PDB entry 7OF1 | electron microscopy, 3.10 A resolution | chains 1 and L of the 42 polymer chains in the assembly

Chain 1:
Molecule: 25S rRNA
Source organism: Saccharomyces cerevisiae (strain ATCC 204508 / S288c)
Sequence (3396 nucleotides; numbered 1 to 3396 plus 69 insertion-coded residues; 69 numbers in that range are skipped by the numbering (no residue carries them; nothing is unmodelled there); the number before each row is that of its first residue; a row labelled like 2247A-2247Z holds insertion residues (2247A, then the next letters in order)):
     1 GUUUGACCUCAAAUCAGGUAGGAGUACCCGCUGAACUUAAGCAUAUCAAU
    51 AAGCGGAGGAAAAGAAACCAACCGGGAUUGCCUUAGUAACGGCGAGUGAA
   101 GCGGCAAAAGCUCAAAUUUGAAAUCUGGUACCUUCGGUGCCCGAGUUGUA
   151 AUUUGGAGAGGGCAACUUUGGGGCCGUUCCUUGUCUAUGUUCCUUGGAAC
   201 AGGACGUCAUAGAGGGUGAGAAUCCCGUGUGGCGAGGAGUGCGGUUCUUU
   251 GUAAAGUGCCUUCGAAGAGUCGAGUUGUUUGGGAAUGCAGCUCUAAGUGG
   301 GUGGUAAAUUCCAUCUAAAGCUAAAUAUUGGCGAGAGACCGAUAGCGAAC
   351 AAGUACAGUGAUGGAAAGAUGAAAAGAACUUUGAAAAGAGAGUGAAAAAG
   401 UACGUGAAAUUGUUGAAAGGGAAGGGCAUUUGAUCAGACAUGGUGUUUUG
   451 UGCCCUCUGCUCCUUGUGGGUAGGGGAAUCUCGCAUUUCACUGGGCCAGC
   501 AUCAGUUUUGGUGGCAGGAUAAAUCCAUAGGAAUGUAGCUUGCCUCGGUA
   551 AGUAUUAUAGCCUGUGGGAAUACUGCCAGCUGGGACUGAGGACUGCGACG
   601 UAAGUCAAGGAUGCUGGCAUAAUGGUUAUAUGCCGCCCGUCUUGAAACAC
   651 GGACCAAGGAGUCUAACGUCUAUGCGAGUGUUUGGGUGUAAAACCCAUAC
   701 GCGUAAUGAAAGUGAACGUAGGUUGGGGCCUCGCAAGAGGUGCACAAUCG
   751 ACCGAUCCUGAUGUCUUCGGAUGGAUUUGAGUAAGAGCAUAGCUGUUGGG
   801 ACCCGAAAGAUGGUGAACUAUGCCUGAAUAGGGUGAAGCCAGAGGAAACU
   851 CUGGUGGAGGCUCGUAGCGGUUCUGACGUGCAAAUCGAUCGUCGAAUUUG
   901 GGUAUAGGGGCGAAAGACUAAUCGAACCAUCUAGUAGCUGGUUCCUGCCG
   951 AAGUUUCCCUCAGGAUAGCAGAAGCUCGUAUCAGUUUUAUGAGGUAAAGC
  1001 GAAUGAUUAGAGGUUCCGGGGUCGAAAUGACCUUGACCUAUUCUCAAACU
  1051 UUAAAUAUGUAAGAAGUCCUUGUUACUUAAUUGAACGUGGACAUUUGAAU
  1101 GAAGAGCUUUUAGUGGGCCAUUUUUGGUAAGCAGAACUGGCGAUGCGGGA
  1151 UGAACCGAACGUAGAGUUAAGGUGCCGGAAUACACGCUCAUCAGACACCA
  1201 CAAAAGGUGUUAGUUCAUCUAGACAGCCGGACGGUGGCCAUGGAAGUCGG
  1251 AAUCCGCUAAGGAGUGUGUAACAACUCACCGGCCGAAUGAACUAGCCCUG
  1301 AAAAUGGAUGGCGCUCAAGCGUGUUACCUAUACUCUACCGUCAGGGUUGA
  1351 UAUGAUGCCCUGACGAGUAGGCAGGCGUGGAGGUCAGUGACGAAGCCUAG
  1401 ACCGUAAGGUCGGGUCGAACGGCCUCUAGUGCAGAUCUUGGUGGUAGUAG
  1451 CAAAUAUUCAAAUGAGAACUUUGAAGACUGAAGUGGGGAAAGGUUCCACG
  1501 UCAACAGCAGUUGGACGUGGGUUAGUCGAUCCUAAGAGAUGGGGAAGCUC
  1551 CGUUUCAAAGGCCUGAUUUUAUGCAGGCCACCAUCGAAAGGGAAUCCGGU
  1601 UAAGAUUCCGGAACCUGGAUAUGGAUUCUUCACGGUAACGUAACUGAAUG
  1651 UGGAGACGUCGGCGCGAGCCCUGGGAGGAGUUAUCUUUUCUUCUUAACAG
  1701 CUUAUCACCCCGGAAUUGGUUUAUCCGGAGAUGGGGUCUUAUGGCUGGAA
  1751 GAGGCCAGCACCUUUGCUGGCUCCGGUGCGCUUGUGACGGCCCGUGAAAA
  1801 UCCACAGGAAGGAAUAGUUUUCAUGCCAGGUCGUACUGAUAACCGCAGCA
  1851 GGUCUCCAAGGUGAACAGCCUCUAGUUGAUAGAAUAAUGUAGAUAAGGGA
  1901 AGUCGGCAAAAUAGAUCCGUAACUUCGGGAUAAGGAUUGGCUCUAAGGGU
  1951 CGGGUAGUGAGGGCCUUGGUCAGACGCAGCGGGCGUGCUUGUGGACUGCU
  2001 UGGUGGGGCUUGCUCUGCUAGGCGGACUACUUGCGUGCCUUGUUGUAGAC
  2051 GGCCUUGGUAGGUCUCUUGUAGACCGUCGCUUGCUACAAUUAACGAUCAA
  2101 CUUAGAACUGGUACGGACAAGGGGAAUCUGACUGUCUAAUUAAAACAUAG
  2151 CAUUGCGAUGGUCAGAAAGUGAUGUUGACGCAAUGUGAUUUCUGCCCAGU
  2201 GCUCUGAAUGUCAAAGUGAAGAAAUUCAACCAAGCGCGGGUAAACGG
2247A-2247Z CGGGAGUAACUAUGACUCUCUUAAGG
2248A-2248Z UAGCCAAAUGCCUCGUCAUCUAAUUA
2249A-2249Q GUGACGCGCAUGAAUGG
  2313 A
  2318 UUAACGAGAUUCCCACUGUCCCUAUCUACUAUCUAGCGAAACCACAGCCA
  2368 AGGGAACGGGCUUGGCAGAAUCAGCGGGGAAAGAAGACCCUGUUGAGCUU
  2418 GACUCUAGUUUGACAUUGUGAAGAGACAUAGAGGGUGUAGAAUAAGUGGG
  2468 AGCUUCGGCGCCAGUGAAAUACCACUACCUUUAUAGUUUCUUUACUUAUU
  2518 CAAUGAAGCGGAGCUGGAAUUCAUUUUCCACGUUCUAGCAUUCAAGGUCC
  2568 CAUUCGGGGCUGAUCCGGGUUGAAGACAUUGUCAGGUGGGGAGUUUGGCU
  2618 GGGGCGGCACAUCUGUUAAACGAUAACGCAGAUGUCCUAAGGGGGGCUCA
  2668 UGGAGAACAGAAAUCUCCAGUAGAACAAAAGGGUAAAAGCCCCCUUGAUU
  2718 UUGAUUUUCAGUGUGAAUACAAACCAUGAAAGUGUGGCCUAUCGAUCCUU
  2768 UAGUCCCUCGGAAUUUGAGGCUAGAGGUGCCAGAAAAGUUACCACAGGGA
  2818 UAACUGGCUUGUGGCAGUCAAGCGUUCAUAGCGACAUUGCUUUUUGAUUC
  2868 UUCGAUGUCGGCUCUUCCUAUCAUACCGAAGCAGAAUUCGGUAAGCGUUG
  2918 GAUUGUUCACCCACUAAUAGGGAACGUGAGCUGGGUUUAGACCGUCGUGA
  2968 GACAGGUUAGUUUUACCCUACUGAUGAAUGUUACCGCAAUAGUAAUUGAA
  3018 CUUAGUACGAGAGGAACAGUUCAUUCGGAUAAUUGGUUUUUGCGGCUGUC
  3068 UGAUCAGGCAUUGCCGCGAAGCUACCAUCCGCUGGAUUAUGGCUGAACGC
  3118 CUCUAAGUCAGAAUCCAUGCUAGAACGCGGUGAUUUCUUUGCUCCACACA
  3168 AUAUAGAUGGAUACGAAUAAGGCGUCCUUGUGGCGUCGCUGAACCAUAGC
  3218 AGGCUAGCAACGGUGCACUUGGCGGAAAGGCCUUGGGUGCUUGCUGGCGA
  3268 AUUGCAAUGUCAUUUUGCGUGGGGAUAAAUCAUUUGUAUACGACUUAGAU
  3318 GUACAACGGGGUAUUGUAAGCAGUAGAGUAGCCUUGUUGUUACGAUCUGC
  3368 UGAGAUUAAGCCUUUGUUGUCUGAUUUGU
Disordered / not traced: 1-2, 441-493, 962, 994-1051, 1074-1076, 1130-1132, 1350-1353, 1567-1571, 1954-2092, 2112, 2204-2209, 2247A-2247Z, 2248A-2248Z, 2249A-2249Q, 2318, 2402-2405, 2408-2410, 2447-2502, 2537-2544, 2597, 2614-2767, 2794-2799, 2816-2818, 2821-2823, 2841-2849, 2859-2871, 2979-2981, 3351

Chain L:
Molecule: 60S ribosomal protein L13-A
Source organism: Saccharomyces cerevisiae (strain ATCC 204508 / S288c)
UniProtKB: Q12690 (RL13A_YEAST); residues 1-199 here = UniProt positions 1-199
Chain sequence (199 residues; each row starts with the number of its first residue):
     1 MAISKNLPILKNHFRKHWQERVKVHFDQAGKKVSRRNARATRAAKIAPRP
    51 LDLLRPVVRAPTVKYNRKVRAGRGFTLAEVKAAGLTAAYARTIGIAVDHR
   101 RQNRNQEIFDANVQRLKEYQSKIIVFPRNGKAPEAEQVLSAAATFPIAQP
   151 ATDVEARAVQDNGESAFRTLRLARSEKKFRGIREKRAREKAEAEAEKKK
Disordered / not traced: 1-10, 189-199
Curated features (UniProtKB/Swiss-Prot):
  - modified residue (Phosphothreonine): Thr144, Thr152

Interface between chain 1 and chain L:
Residue-residue contacts (132):
  U38(1) - Arg15(L)  hydrogen bond to the sugar
  U46(1) - Arg15(L)  hydrogen bond to the sugar
  C47(1) - Arg15(L)  sugar contact
  C47(1) - Lys16(L)  salt bridge to the phosphate
  A48(1) - His17(L)  salt bridge to the phosphate
  A49(1) - Lys16(L)  salt bridge to the phosphate
  A65(1) - Arg73(L)  base contact
  A65(1) - Arg100(L)  hydrogen bond to the sugar
  A66(1) - Arg100(L)  salt bridge to the phosphate
  C72(1) - Ala60(L)  sugar contact
  C72(1) - Pro61(L)  base contact
  C72(1) - Val63(L)  sugar contact
  C72(1) - Asn66(L)  phosphate contact
  C73(1) - Arg59(L)  hydrogen bond to the base
  C73(1) - Asn66(L)  base contact
  G74(1) - Arg59(L)  hydrogen bond to the sugar
  G74(1) - Ala60(L)  sugar contact
  G74(1) - Pro61(L)  sugar contact
  G74(1) - Arg104(L)  phosphate contact
  G74(1) - Asn105(L)  phosphate contact
  G75(1) - Val58(L)  phosphate contact
  G75(1) - Arg59(L)  hydrogen bond to the phosphate
  G75(1) - Pro61(L)  sugar contact
  G75(1) - Arg70(L)  hydrogen bond to the phosphate
  G75(1) - Arg101(L)  salt bridge to the phosphate
  G76(1) - Val58(L)  phosphate contact
  G76(1) - Arg70(L)  salt bridge to the phosphate
  G76(1) - Ala71(L)  phosphate contact
  G76(1) - Gly72(L)  phosphate contact
  G76(1) - Arg73(L)  sugar contact
  G76(1) - Asp98(L)  hydrogen bond to the sugar
  G76(1) - Arg100(L)  hydrogen bond to the sugar
  G76(1) - Arg101(L)  base contact
  G76(1) - Gln102(L)  base contact
  A77(1) - Arg73(L)  salt bridge to the phosphate
  A77(1) - Arg100(L)  hydrogen bond to the sugar
  G86(1) - Lys11(L)  sugar contact
  G86(1) - His13(L)  base contact
  U87(1) - Lys11(L)  salt bridge to the phosphate
  G96(1) - Arg15(L)  hydrogen bond to the phosphate
  U97(1) - Lys11(L)  hydrogen bond to the base
  U97(1) - Asn12(L)  phosphate contact
  U97(1) - His13(L)  salt bridge to the phosphate
  U97(1) - Phe14(L)  phosphate contact
  U97(1) - Arg15(L)  phosphate contact
  U97(1) - Lys16(L)  phosphate contact
  G98(1) - Lys11(L)  hydrogen bond to the base
  G98(1) - His13(L)  hydrogen bond to the base
  G98(1) - Lys16(L)  salt bridge to the phosphate
  C102(1) - Pro61(L)  sugar contact
  C102(1) - Thr62(L)  hydrogen bond to the sugar
  C102(1) - Tyr65(L)  sugar contact
  G103(1) - Ala60(L)  phosphate contact
  G103(1) - Tyr65(L)  sugar contact
  G103(1) - Arg70(L)  salt bridge to the phosphate
  G104(1) - Arg70(L)  salt bridge to the phosphate
  A106(1) - Arg35(L)  sugar contact
  A106(1) - Arg39(L)  phosphate contact
  A107(1) - Arg39(L)  salt bridge to the phosphate
  A108(1) - Arg42(L)  salt bridge to the phosphate
  A108(1) - Arg55(L)  base contact
  A108(1) - Arg73(L)  base contact
  A109(1) - Leu53(L)  phosphate contact
  G110(1) - Arg73(L)  salt bridge to the phosphate
  G110(1) - Arg91(L)  salt bridge to the phosphate
  C111(1) - Arg91(L)  salt bridge to the phosphate
  G156(1) - Leu77(L)  phosphate contact
  G156(1) - Arg91(L)  base contact
  G156(1) - His99(L)  stacking on the base
  A157(1) - Leu77(L)  phosphate contact
  U168(1) - Arg128(L)  hydrogen bond to the sugar
  U169(1) - Arg128(L)  sugar contact
  U169(1) - Asn129(L)  phosphate contact
  G244(1) - Lys131(L)  phosphate contact
  G258(1) - Lys81(L)  salt bridge to the phosphate
  U314(1) - Arg104(L)  salt bridge to the phosphate
  C315(1) - Gln102(L)  hydrogen bond to the phosphate
  U326(1) - Lys31(L)  phosphate contact
  A327(1) - Lys23(L)  salt bridge to the phosphate
  A327(1) - Lys31(L)  salt bridge to the phosphate
  A665(1) - Asn12(L)  hydrogen bond to the base
  A665(1) - Phe14(L)  sugar contact
  A666(1) - Asn12(L)  hydrogen bond to the sugar
  U682(1) - Gln28(L)  phosphate contact
  U683(1) - Gln28(L)  hydrogen bond to the phosphate
  G684(1) - Gln28(L)  hydrogen bond to the phosphate
  G684(1) - Arg35(L)  salt bridge to the phosphate
  G685(1) - Lys32(L)  phosphate contact
  G685(1) - Arg35(L)  salt bridge to the phosphate
  G685(1) - Arg39(L)  salt bridge to the phosphate
  G686(1) - Lys32(L)  hydrogen bond to the base
  G686(1) - Arg36(L)  salt bridge to the phosphate
  G686(1) - Arg39(L)  salt bridge to the phosphate
  U687(1) - Lys32(L)  base contact
  U687(1) - Arg36(L)  salt bridge to the phosphate
  G688(1) - Arg36(L)  base contact
  A691(1) - Phe26(L)  base contact
  A691(1) - Ala29(L)  sugar contact
  A699(1) - Tyr65(L)  phosphate contact
  A699(1) - Lys68(L)  salt bridge to the phosphate
  C700(1) - Lys64(L)  phosphate contact
  C700(1) - Tyr65(L)  hydrogen bond to the phosphate
  G712(1) - Arg171(L)  hydrogen bond to the phosphate
  G712(1) - Arg174(L)  salt bridge to the phosphate
  U713(1) - Arg171(L)  salt bridge to the phosphate
  U713(1) - Arg174(L)  salt bridge to the phosphate
  G714(1) - Phe167(L)  phosphate contact
  C768(1) - Ser175(L)  hydrogen bond to the sugar
  C768(1) - Phe179(L)  phosphate contact
  C768(1) - Arg183(L)  sugar contact
  C768(1) - Arg186(L)  salt bridge to the phosphate
  G769(1) - Arg168(L)  sugar contact
  G769(1) - Ser175(L)  hydrogen bond to the phosphate
  G770(1) - Arg171(L)  salt bridge to the phosphate
  U797(1) - Asn12(L)  base contact
  G798(1) - Phe14(L)  hydrogen bond to the sugar
  G798(1) - Arg15(L)  hydrogen bond to the sugar
  G798(1) - Trp18(L)  base contact
  G799(1) - Phe14(L)  sugar contact
  G799(1) - Trp18(L)  hydrogen bond to the sugar
  G799(1) - Gln19(L)  hydrogen bond to the sugar
  G800(1) - Gln19(L)  hydrogen bond to the phosphate
  A801(1) - Gln19(L)  base contact
  U932(1) - His17(L)  phosphate contact
  C2774(1) - Lys178(L)  salt bridge to the phosphate
  U2775(1) - Lys178(L)  salt bridge to the phosphate
  A2780(1) - Lys177(L)  salt bridge to the phosphate
  A2780(1) - Gly181(L)  phosphate contact
  U2781(1) - Gly181(L)  sugar contact
  U2781(1) - Ile182(L)  phosphate contact
  U2781(1) - Lys185(L)  phosphate contact
  U2782(1) - Lys185(L)  phosphate contact
Also at the interface, not in a pair above, chain 1 (76 interface residues in all): U50, A70, A89, G241, G256, U257, U328, A692, U767, A2779
Also at the interface, not in a pair above, chain L (64 interface residues in all): Lys45, Thr86, Ala132

In short:
76 residues of chain 1 face 64 of chain L across their interface; the contacts include 31 hydrogen bonds, 36
salt bridges and 1 aromatic stacking contact. Among the polar pairs are C73(1)-Arg59(L), U97(1)-Lys11(L) and
G98(1)-Lys11(L).
Here chain 1 is 25S rRNA and chain L is 60S ribosomal protein L13-A, both from Saccharomyces cerevisiae
(strain ATCC 204508 / S288c). Entry 7OF1 (Nog1-TAP associated immature ribosomal particle population A from S.
cerevisiae) was determined by electron microscopy together with 7OHU and 7OHY from the same study.
